PDB entry 9MXA | X-ray diffraction, 2.59 A resolution | chains A and D of the 4 polymer chains in the assembly

Chain A (and D):
Molecule: Friend leukemia integration 1 transcription factor
From: Homo sapiens
Notes: fragment: DNA-binding domain (residues 259-399); chain D of this document is another copy of the same molecule, construct and numbering; everything in this record applies to it too
UniProt: Q01543 (FLI1_HUMAN); numbering as in UniProt (aligned over 259-399)
Amino-acid sequence (145 residues; row label = number of the first residue in the row):
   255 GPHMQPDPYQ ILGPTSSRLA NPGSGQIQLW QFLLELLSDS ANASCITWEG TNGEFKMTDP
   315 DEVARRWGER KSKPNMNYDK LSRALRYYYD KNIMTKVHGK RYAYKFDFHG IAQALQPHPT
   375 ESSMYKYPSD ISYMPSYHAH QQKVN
Not modelled in the structure: 255-280, 370-399 (chain D: 255-267, 275-280, 374-399)
Differences from the reference sequence: expression tag (255-258)
Curated features (UniProtKB/Swiss-Prot):
  - DNA-binding region: I281 to D361 (ETS)
  - natural variant: R324 (R324W: In BDPLT21), R337 (R337Q: In BDPLT21; R337W: In BDPLT21), Y343 (Y343C: In BDPLT21), K345 (K345E: In BDPLT21)
From the paper describing this entry:
  - binding site for the 15-nt DNA strand: D333, K345
  - binding site for the 15-nt DNA strand: Y341
  - conformationally variable residues (helix shift, order/disorder transition): P268 to A274, N275 to Q280, F362 to L369, P371 to P373
  - mutagenesis - N329E: decreased binding to the 15-nt DNA strand
  - mutagenesis - D333G: increased binding to the 15-nt DNA strand
  - mutagenesis - F362A: unchanged binding to the 15-nt DNA strand (citing earlier work)
  - self-association interface (contacts with another copy of this molecule); pairs are residue here / residue on that copy: N329-Q367 (hydrogen bond), N331-K345, D333-Y341, D344-N331, A368-N329, P371-N329, P373-P328

Interface between chain A and chain D:
Contacting residue pairs - 5 pairs, chain A then chain D:
  N329(A) with Q367(D), hydrogen bond (side chain-backbone); A368(D)
  N331(A) with D344(D); K345(D)
  D333(A) with Y341(D)
Other interface residues (no listed pair), chain A (5 interface residues in all): P328, Y332
Other interface residues (no listed pair), chain D (7 interface residues in all): P371, P373
Interface features reported in the paper:
  - residue pairs: N329(A)-Q367(D) (hydrogen bond), N331(A)-K345(D), D333(A)-Y341(D), D344(D)-N331(A), A368(D)-N329(A), P371(D)-N329(A), P373(D)-P328(A)
  - hot spots on chain A (mutagenesis) - N329E/D333G: abolished binding to another copy of this molecule

Summary:
The interface between chain A and chain D involves 5 residues on one side and 7 on the other, with 1 hydrogen
bond. Its one hydrogen-bonded contact is N329(A)-Q367(D). The authors report a hydrogen bond between N329(A)
and Q367(D); contacts between N331(A) and K345(D), D333(A) and Y341(D) and D344(D) and N331(A) among others.
From the paper: a binding site for the 15-nt DNA strand at D333(A), K345(A) and Y341(A); N329E of chain A
reduces binding to the 15-nt DNA strand; 4 substitutions were tested in all.
Chain A and chain D are both Friend leukemia integration 1 transcription factor (Homo sapiens); the structure,
Crystal structure of the DNA binding domain of FLI1 (wild-type) in complex with a DNA containing ..., was
determined by X-ray diffraction, deposited together with 9CP6, 9MWY, 9MX8 and 9MX9.
